PDB entry 2FSO | X-ray diffraction, 1.83 A resolution | chain X

Chain X:
Protein: Mitogen-activated protein kinase 14
Organism: Homo sapiens
Notes: EC 2.7.1.37
UniProtKB: Q16539 (MK14_HUMAN); residues 2-360 here correspond to UniProt positions 1-359 (UniProt number = residue number - 1)
Sequence (367 residues; numbered -6 to 360; the number before each row is that of its first residue; numbers below 1 keep their minus sign (Met-6 is residue -6)):
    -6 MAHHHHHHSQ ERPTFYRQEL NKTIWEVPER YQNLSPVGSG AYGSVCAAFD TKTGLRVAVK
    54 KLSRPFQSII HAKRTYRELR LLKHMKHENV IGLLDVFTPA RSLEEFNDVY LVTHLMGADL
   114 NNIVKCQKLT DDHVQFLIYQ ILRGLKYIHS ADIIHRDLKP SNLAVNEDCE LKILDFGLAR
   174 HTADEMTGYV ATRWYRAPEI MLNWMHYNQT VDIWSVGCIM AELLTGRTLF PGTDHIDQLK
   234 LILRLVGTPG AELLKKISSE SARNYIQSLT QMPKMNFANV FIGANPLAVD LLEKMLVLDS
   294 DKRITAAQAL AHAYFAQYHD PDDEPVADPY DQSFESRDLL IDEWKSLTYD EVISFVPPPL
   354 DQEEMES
Unresolved in the structure: -6 to 4, 33-35, 115-120, 169-183, 354-360
Construct notes: expression tag (-6 to 1); engineered mutation Ala176 (Asp175 in Q16539)
Curated features (UniProtKB/Swiss-Prot):
  - binding site (ATP): Lys54
  - modified residue: Lys54 (N6-acetyllysine)

Overview:
From UniProt: ATP-binding residue Lys54.
Chain X is Mitogen-activated protein kinase 14 (Homo sapiens); the structure, mitogen activated protein kinase
p38alpha (D176A) activating mutant, was determined by X-ray diffraction, deposited together with 2FSL, 2FSM
and 2FST.
